Entry 2CUZ (X-ray diffraction, 1.98 A resolution); this record covers chain A.

# Chain A
Molecule: Glutamyl-tRNA synthetase
From: Thermus thermophilus
Notes: EC 6.1.1.17
Reference sequence: P27000 (SYE_THET8); residue numbers follow UniProt; this construct covers 1-468
Chain sequence (468 residues; row label = number of the first residue in the row):
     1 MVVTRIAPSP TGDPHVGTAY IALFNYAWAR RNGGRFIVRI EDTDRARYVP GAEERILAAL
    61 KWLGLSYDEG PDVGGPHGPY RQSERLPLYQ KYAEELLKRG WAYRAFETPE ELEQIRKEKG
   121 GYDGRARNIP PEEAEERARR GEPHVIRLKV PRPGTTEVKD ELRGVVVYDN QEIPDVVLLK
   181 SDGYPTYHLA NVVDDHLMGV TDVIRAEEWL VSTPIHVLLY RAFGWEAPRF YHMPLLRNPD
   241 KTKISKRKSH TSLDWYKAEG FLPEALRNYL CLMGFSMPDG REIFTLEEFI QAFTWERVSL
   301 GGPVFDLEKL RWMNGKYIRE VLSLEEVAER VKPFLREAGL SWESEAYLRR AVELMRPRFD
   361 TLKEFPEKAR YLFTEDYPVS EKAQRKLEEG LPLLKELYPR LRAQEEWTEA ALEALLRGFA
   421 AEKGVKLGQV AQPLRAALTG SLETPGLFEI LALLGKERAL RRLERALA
Small-molecule neighbours: glutamic acid (GLU): Arg-5, Ala-7, Pro-8, Ser-9, Glu-41, Tyr-187, Arg-205, Trp-209
UniProt features mapped onto this chain:
  - region: Gln-432 to Leu-447 (Interaction with tRNA)
  - motif: Pro-8 to Thr-18 ('HIGH' region), Lys-243 to Arg-247 ('KMSKS' region)
  - binding site (L-glutamate): Arg-5 to Ala-7, Glu-41, Tyr-187 to Asn-191, Arg-205
  - binding site (ATP): His-15, Glu-208, Leu-236, Lys-243 to Arg-247
  - site: Leu-354 (Interaction with tRNA), Arg-358 (Essential for discrimination between tRNA(Glu) and tRNA(Gln))
  - mutagenesis: Arg-358 (R358Q: Reduces affinity for tRNA and abolishes the ability to discriminate between tRNA(Glu) and tRNA(Gln))

# Overview
Bound to chain A: glutamic acid. From UniProt: 10 L-glutamate-binding residues, 8 ATP-binding residues and one
mutagenesis site.
Chain A is Glutamyl-tRNA synthetase (Thermus thermophilus); the structure, Glutamyl-tRNA synthetase from
Thermus thermophilus in complex with L-glutamate, was determined by X-ray diffraction, deposited together with
2DXI, 2CV0 and 2CV2.
